Entry 6Z0L (X-ray diffraction, 2.33 A resolution); this record covers chains A and B.

Chain A:
Name: Positive Strand
Sequence (50 residues; row label = number of the first residue in the row; numbering starts at 0):
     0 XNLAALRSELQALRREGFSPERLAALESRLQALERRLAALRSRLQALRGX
Modified positions: ACE (acetyl group) at position 0; NH2 (amino group) at position 49

Chain B:
Name: Cys-N2 Strand
Sequence (50 residues; row label = number of the first residue in the row; numbering starts at 0):
     0 XGLCALRSELQALRREGFSPEELAALESELQALERELAALRSELQALRGX
Modified positions: ACE (acetyl group) at position 0; NH2 (amino group) at position 49

How chain A and chain B interact:
Pairs across the interface (47; chain A residue first):
  Asn-1(A) / Leu-36(B)
  Leu-2(A) / Leu-36(B)  hydrophobic
  Leu-5(A) / Leu-36(B)  hydrophobic
  Leu-5(A) / Leu-39(B)  hydrophobic
  Leu-5(A) / Arg-40(B)
  Leu-5(A) / Leu-43(B)  hydrophobic
  Glu-8(A) / Leu-43(B)
  Glu-8(A) / Arg-47(B)  salt bridge
  Leu-9(A) / Leu-43(B)  hydrophobic
  Leu-12(A) / Leu-43(B)  hydrophobic
  Leu-12(A) / Leu-46(B)  hydrophobic
  Leu-12(A) / Arg-47(B)
  Phe-17(A) / Leu-46(B)
  Ser-18(A) / Leu-46(B)
  Arg-21(A) / Glu-42(B)
  Arg-21(A) / Leu-46(B)
  Leu-22(A) / Leu-46(B)  hydrophobic
  Leu-25(A) / Leu-39(B)  hydrophobic
  Leu-25(A) / Glu-42(B)
  Leu-25(A) / Leu-43(B)  hydrophobic
  Arg-28(A) / Glu-35(B)
  Arg-28(A) / Leu-39(B)
  Leu-29(A) / Leu-39(B)
  Leu-32(A) / Leu-32(B)
  Leu-32(A) / Glu-35(B)
  Leu-32(A) / Leu-36(B)
  Arg-35(A) / Glu-28(B)  salt bridge
  Arg-35(A) / Leu-32(B)
  Leu-36(A) / Leu-5(B)  hydrophobic
  Leu-36(A) / Leu-32(B)  hydrophobic
  Leu-39(A) / Leu-5(B)  hydrophobic
  Leu-39(A) / Leu-25(B)  hydrophobic
  Leu-39(A) / Glu-28(B)
  Arg-40(A) / Gly-1(B)  hydrogen bond (side chain-backbone)
  Arg-40(A) / Ala-4(B)
  Arg-40(A) / Leu-5(B)
  Arg-42(A) / Ala-24(B)
  Arg-42(A) / Leu-25(B)
  Leu-43(A) / Leu-5(B)  hydrophobic
  Leu-43(A) / Glu-8(B)
  Leu-43(A) / Leu-9(B)  hydrophobic
  Leu-43(A) / Leu-12(B)  hydrophobic
  Leu-43(A) / Leu-25(B)  hydrophobic
  Leu-46(A) / Leu-12(B)  hydrophobic
  Leu-46(A) / Phe-17(B)  hydrophobic
  Arg-47(A) / Leu-12(B)
  Arg-47(A) / Glu-15(B)
Also at the interface, not in a pair above, chain A (23 interface residues in all): Gln-44
Also at the interface, not in a pair above, chain B (26 interface residues in all): ACE_0, Leu-2, Cys-3, Leu-29, Ala-31, Ala-38

In short:
23 residues of chain A face 26 of chain B across their interface, with 1 hydrogen bond and 2 salt bridges.
Polar pairs include Glu-8(A)/Arg-47(B), Arg-35(A)/Glu-28(B) and Arg-40(A)/Gly-1(B).
Here chain A is Positive Strand and chain B is Cys-N2 Strand. Entry 6Z0L (Het-N2 - De novo designed
three-helix heterodimer with Cysteine at the N2 position of the alpha-helix) was determined by X-ray
diffraction together with 6Z0M and 7BEY from the same study.
